Entry 4JFP (X-ray diffraction, 1.91 A resolution); this record covers chains A and C of the 3 polymer chains in the assembly.

# Chain A
Molecule: HLA class I histocompatibility antigen, A-2 alpha chain
Source organism: Homo sapiens
Reference sequence: P01892 (1A02_HUMAN); residues 1-276 here correspond to UniProt positions 25-300 (UniProt number = residue number + 24)
Chain sequence (276 residues; numbered 1 to 276; the number before each row is that of its first residue):
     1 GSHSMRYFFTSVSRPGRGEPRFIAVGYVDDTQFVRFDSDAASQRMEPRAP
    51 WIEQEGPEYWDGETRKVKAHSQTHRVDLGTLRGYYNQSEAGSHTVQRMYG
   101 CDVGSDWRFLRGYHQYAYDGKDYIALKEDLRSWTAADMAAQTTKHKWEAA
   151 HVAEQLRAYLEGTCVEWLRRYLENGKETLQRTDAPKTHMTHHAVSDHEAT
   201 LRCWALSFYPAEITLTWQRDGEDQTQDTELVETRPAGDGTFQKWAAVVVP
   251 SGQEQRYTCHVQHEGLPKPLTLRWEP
Disulfides: Cys101-Cys164, Cys203-Cys259

# Chain C
Molecule: G4A heteroclitic Melanoma peptide
Chain sequence (10 residues; each row starts with the number of its first residue):
     1 ELAAIGILTV

# Interface between chain A and chain C
Residue-residue contacts - 41 pairs, chain A then chain C:
  Tyr7(A) - Glu1(C)  hydrogen bond (side chain-backbone)
  Tyr7(A) - Leu2(C)  hydrophobic
  Phe9(A) - Leu2(C)  hydrophobic
  Met45(A) - Leu2(C)  hydrophobic
  Tyr59(A) - Glu1(C)
  Glu63(A) - Glu1(C)
  Glu63(A) - Leu2(C)  hydrogen bond (side chain-backbone)
  Lys66(A) - Glu1(C)  salt bridge
  Lys66(A) - Leu2(C)  hydrogen bond (side chain-backbone)
  Lys66(A) - Ala3(C)
  Lys66(A) - Ala4(C)
  Val67(A) - Leu2(C)
  His70(A) - Ala3(C)  hydrogen bond (side chain-backbone)
  His70(A) - Ile7(C)
  Thr73(A) - Thr9(C)
  Val76(A) - Thr9(C)
  Asp77(A) - Thr9(C)
  Asp77(A) - Val10(C)  hydrogen bond (side chain-backbone)
  Thr80(A) - Val10(C)
  Tyr84(A) - Val10(C)  hydrogen bond (side chain-backbone)
  Arg97(A) - Ile7(C)
  Tyr99(A) - Leu2(C)
  Tyr99(A) - Ala3(C)  hydrogen bond (side chain-backbone)
  Tyr99(A) - Ile7(C)  hydrophobic
  Tyr116(A) - Val10(C)
  Thr143(A) - Val10(C)  hydrogen bond (side chain-backbone)
  Lys146(A) - Val10(C)  hydrogen bond (side chain-backbone)
  Trp147(A) - Leu8(C)
  Trp147(A) - Thr9(C)  hydrogen bond (side chain-backbone)
  Trp147(A) - Val10(C)  hydrophobic
  Ala150(A) - Leu8(C)  hydrophobic
  Val152(A) - Gly6(C)
  Val152(A) - Leu8(C)  hydrophobic
  Gln155(A) - Ile5(C)
  Gln155(A) - Gly6(C)  hydrogen bond (side chain-backbone)
  Leu156(A) - Gly6(C)
  Tyr159(A) - Glu1(C)  hydrogen bond (side chain-backbone)
  Tyr159(A) - Leu2(C)
  Tyr159(A) - Ala3(C)  hydrophobic
  Trp167(A) - Glu1(C)
  Tyr171(A) - Glu1(C)  hydrogen bond (side chain-backbone)
Also at the interface, not in a pair above, chain A (31 interface residues in all): Met5, Leu81, His114, Tyr123, Ala158

# In short
Chain A and chain C form an interface of 31 and 10 residues respectively; the contacts include 13 hydrogen
bonds and 1 salt bridge. Polar contacts include Lys66(A)-Glu1(C), Tyr7(A)-Glu1(C) and Glu63(A)-Leu2(C).
Here chain A is HLA class I histocompatibility antigen, A-2 alpha chain (Homo sapiens) and chain C is G4A
heteroclitic Melanoma peptide. Entry 4JFP (A2 HLA complex with G4A heteroclitic variant of Melanoma peptide)
was determined by X-ray diffraction together with 4JFH, 4JFO and 4JFQ from the same study.
